Entry 7USO (X-ray diffraction, 2.30 A resolution); this record covers chains B and F of the 6 polymer chains in the assembly.

[Chain B]
Molecule: Caspase-3 subunit p12
Organism: Homo sapiens
Reference sequence: P42574 (CASP3_HUMAN); residues 176-277 here = UniProt positions 176-277
Chain sequence (102 residues; numbered 176 to 277; the number before each row is that of its first residue):
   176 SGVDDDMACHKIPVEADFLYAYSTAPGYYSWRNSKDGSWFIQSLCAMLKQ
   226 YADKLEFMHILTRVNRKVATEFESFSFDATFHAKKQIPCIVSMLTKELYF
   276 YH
Disordered / not traced: 176-184, 277
Swiss-Prot annotation at these positions:
  - modified residue: Arg207 (Microbial infection: ADP-riboxanated arginine)
  - mutagenesis: Arg207 (R207A: Abolished ADP-riboxanation by C.violaceum CopC)

[Chain F]
Molecule: Peptide Inhibitor AcITVKD-CHO
Organism: Homo sapiens
Chain sequence (6 residues; row label = number of the first residue in the row; numbering starts at 0):
     0 XITVKD
Modified / non-standard residues: ACE (acetyl group) at position 0

[How chain B and chain F interact]
Pairs across the interface (21; chain B residue first):
  Tyr204(B) - Lys4(F)  hydrogen bond
  Ser205(B) - Lys4(F)
  Ser205(B) - Asp5(F)  hydrogen bond (backbone-backbone)
  Trp206(B) - Thr2(F)
  Trp206(B) - Val3(F)
  Trp206(B) - Lys4(F)
  Arg207(B) - Ile1(F)
  Arg207(B) - Thr2(F)
  Arg207(B) - Val3(F)  hydrogen bond (backbone-backbone)
  Arg207(B) - Lys4(F)
  Arg207(B) - Asp5(F)  salt bridge
  Asn208(B) - ACE_0(F)  hydrogen bond (side chain-backbone)
  Asn208(B) - Ile1(F)
  Ser209(B) - ACE_0(F)
  Ser209(B) - Ile1(F)  hydrogen bond (backbone-backbone)
  Trp214(B) - Thr2(F)
  Ser249(B) - Thr2(F)
  Phe250(B) - Ile1(F)
  Phe250(B) - Thr2(F)  hydrogen bond (backbone-side chain)
  Phe252(B) - Ile1(F)  hydrophobic
  Phe256(B) - Lys4(F)
Interface residues without a listed pair, chain B (13 interface residues in all): Lys210, Ser251

[Overview]
Chain B and chain F form an interface of 13 and 6 residues respectively; the contacts include 6 hydrogen bonds
and 1 salt bridge. Among the polar pairs are Arg207(B)-Asp5(F), Tyr204(B)-Lys4(F) and Asn208(B)-ACE_0(F). From
UniProt: one mutagenesis site on chain B.
Chain B is Caspase-3 subunit p12 and chain F is Peptide Inhibitor AcITVKD-CHO, both from Homo sapiens; the
structure, Crystal Structure of Caspase-3 with Peptide Inhibitor AcITVKD-CHO, was determined by X-ray
diffraction (same publication as 7RNA, 7RNG, 7USP and 7USQ).
